Entry 5OK0 (X-ray diffraction, 2.15 A resolution); this record covers chain A.

# Chain A
Molecule: Beta-phosphoglucomutase
Organism: Lactococcus lactis
Notes: EC 5.4.2.6
UniProtKB: P71447 (PGMB_LACLA); residues 1-218 here = UniProt positions 1-218
Amino-acid sequence (218 residues; row label = number of the first residue in the row):
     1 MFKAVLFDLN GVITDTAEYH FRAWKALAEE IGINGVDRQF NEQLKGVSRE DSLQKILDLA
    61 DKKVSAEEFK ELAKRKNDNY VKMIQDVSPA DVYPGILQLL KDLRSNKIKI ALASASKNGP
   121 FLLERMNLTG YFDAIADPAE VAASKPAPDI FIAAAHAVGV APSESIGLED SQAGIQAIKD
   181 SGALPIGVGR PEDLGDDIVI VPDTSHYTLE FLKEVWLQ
Sequence notes: engineered mutation Asn10 (Asp in P71447), Arg125 (Lys in P71447), His206 (Tyr in P71447)
Bound ions: Mg2+: Asp8, Asn10, Asp170 (together with 1,6-di-O-phosphono-beta-D-glucopyranose)
Ligand contacts: 1,6-di-O-phosphono-beta-D-glucopyranose (B16): Asp8, Leu9, Asn10, His20, Trp24, Leu44, Lys45, Gly46, Val47, Ser48, Arg49, Ser52, Lys76, Asn77, Tyr80, Ser114, Ala115, Ser116, Lys117, Asn118, Lys145
UniProt features mapped onto this chain:
  - active site: Asp8 (Nucleophile)
  - binding site (Mg(2+)): Asp8, Asp170
  - binding site (beta-D-glucose 6-phosphate): Gly46, Val47, Arg49, Ser116, Lys117, Asn118
  - site (Important for catalytic activity and assists the phosphoryl transfer reaction to Asp8 by balancing charge and orienting the reacting groups): Ser114, Lys145
  - modified residue: Asp8 (4-aspartylphosphate)
  - mutagenesis: Asp8 (D8A/E: Inactive), Thr16 (T16P: 500-fold reduction in the rate constant for Asp-8 phosphorylation by beta-G1,6bisP ...), His20 (H20A: Impairs Asp-8 phosphorylation by beta-G1,6bisP and phosphoryl transfer from the phospho-Asp8 to the substrate beta-G1P ...), Lys45 (K45A: 20'000-fold decrease in catalytic efficiency), Gly46 (G46A: 1'000'000-fold decrease in catalytic efficiency; G46P: 100'000-fold decrease in catalytic efficiency; G46V: 10'000-fold decrease in catalytic efficiency), Arg49 (R49K: 1'000'000-fold decrease in catalytic efficiency), Ser52 (S52A: Wild-type activity), Lys76 (K76A: 100-fold reduction in the conversion of beta-G1P to G6P in the presence of beta-G1,6bisP), Asp170 (D170A: Impaired, but active with an increase in the affinity for G1P)
What the authors report for this chain:
  - binding site for 1,6-di-O-phosphono-beta-D-glucopyranose: Asn10, Ser52
  - mutagenesis - D10N: unchanged catalytic activity (hydrolysis of the phospho-enzyme)
  - mutagenesis - D10N (350 fold): decreased catalytic activity (mutase activity)

# Overview
Bound to chain A: 1,6-di-O-phosphono-beta-D-glucopyranose. The Mg2+ site is built by Asp8, Asn10 and Asp170.
From UniProt: active-site residue Asp8, Mg2+-binding residues Asp8 and Asp170, 6 beta-D-glucose
6-phosphate-binding residues and 9 mutagenesis sites. The paper reports a binding site for
1,6-di-O-phosphono-beta-D-glucopyranose at Asn10 and Ser52; D10N reduces catalytic activity (mutase activity).
Chain A is Beta-phosphoglucomutase (Lactococcus lactis); the structure, Structure of the D10N mutant of
beta-phosphoglucomutase from Lactococcus lactis trapped with native reaction intermediate beta-glucose ...,
was determined by X-ray diffraction together with 5OJZ, 5OK1, 5OK2 and 5O6R from the same study.
